Entry 8Z6F (electron microscopy, 3.08 A resolution); this record covers chains C and D of the 4 polymer chains in the assembly.

[Chain C (and D)]
Protein: Polycystin-2
Source organism: Homo sapiens
Notes: chain D of this document is another copy of the same molecule, construct and numbering; everything in this record applies to it too
Reference sequence: Q13563 (PKD2_HUMAN); residue numbers follow UniProt; this construct covers 1-968
Sequence (1007 residues; numbered -38 to 968; the number before each row is that of its first residue; numbers below 1 keep their minus sign (Met-38 is residue -38)):
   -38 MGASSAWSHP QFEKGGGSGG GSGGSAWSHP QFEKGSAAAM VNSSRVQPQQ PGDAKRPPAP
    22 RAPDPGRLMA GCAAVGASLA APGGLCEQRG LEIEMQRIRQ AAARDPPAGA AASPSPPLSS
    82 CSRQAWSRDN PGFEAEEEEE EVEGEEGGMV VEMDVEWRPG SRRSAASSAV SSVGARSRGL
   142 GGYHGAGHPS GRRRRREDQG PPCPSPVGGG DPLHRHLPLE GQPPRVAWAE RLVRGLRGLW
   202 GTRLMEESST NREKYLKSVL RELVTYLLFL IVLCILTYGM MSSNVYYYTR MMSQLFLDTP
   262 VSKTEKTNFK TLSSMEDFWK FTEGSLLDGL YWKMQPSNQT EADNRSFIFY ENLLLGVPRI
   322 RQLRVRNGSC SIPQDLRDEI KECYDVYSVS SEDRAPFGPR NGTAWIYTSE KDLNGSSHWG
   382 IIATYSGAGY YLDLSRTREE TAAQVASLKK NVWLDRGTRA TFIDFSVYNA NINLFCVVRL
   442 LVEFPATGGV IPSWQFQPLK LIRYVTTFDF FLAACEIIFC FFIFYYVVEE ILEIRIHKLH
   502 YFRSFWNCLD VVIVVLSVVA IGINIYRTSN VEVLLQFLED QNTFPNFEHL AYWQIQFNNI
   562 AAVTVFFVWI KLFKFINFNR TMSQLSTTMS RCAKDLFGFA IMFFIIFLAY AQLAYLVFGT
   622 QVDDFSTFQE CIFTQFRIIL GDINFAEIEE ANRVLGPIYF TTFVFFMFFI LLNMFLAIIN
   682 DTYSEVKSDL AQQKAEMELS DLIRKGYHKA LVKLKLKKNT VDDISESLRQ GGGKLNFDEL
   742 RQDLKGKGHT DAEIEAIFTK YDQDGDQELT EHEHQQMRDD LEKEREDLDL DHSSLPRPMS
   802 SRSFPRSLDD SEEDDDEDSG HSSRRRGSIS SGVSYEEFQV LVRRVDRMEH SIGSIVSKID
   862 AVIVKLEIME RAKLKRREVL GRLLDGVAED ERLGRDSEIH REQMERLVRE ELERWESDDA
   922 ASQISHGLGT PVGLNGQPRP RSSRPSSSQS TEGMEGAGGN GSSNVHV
Unresolved in the structure: -38 to 218, 296-303, 698-968 (chain D: -38 to 218, 294-310, 698-968)
Disulfides: Cys331-Cys344
Sequence notes: initiating methionine (-38); expression tag (-37 to -4); linker (-3 to 0)
UniProt features mapped onto this chain:
  - region: Arg803 to His822 (Linker), Asp810 to Gly821 (Important for interaction with PACS1 and PACS2)
  - motif: Leu641 to Asp643 (Selectivity filter)
  - binding site (cholesterol): Gln557
  - binding site (Ca(2+)): Leu641, Asp763, Asp765, Asp767, Glu769, Glu774
  - modified residue: Ser76 (Phosphoserine), Ser80 (Phosphoserine), Arg137 (Omega-N-methylarginine), Ser801 (Phosphoserine), Ser808 (Phosphoserine), Ser812 (Phosphoserine), Ser829 (Phosphoserine)
  - glycosylation (N-linked (GlcNAc...) asparagine): Asn299, Asn305, Asn328 (complex), Asn362, Asn375
  - natural variant: Arg306 (R306Q: In PKD2), Arg322 (R322Q: In PKD2; R322W: In PKD2), Ala356 (A356P: In PKD2), Ala384 (A384P: In PKD2), Trp414 (W414G: In PKD2), Arg420 (R420G: In PKD2), Ile479 (deletion: In PKD2), Arg504 to Val512 (deletion: In PKD2), Asp511 (D511V: In PKD2), Cys632 (C632R: In PKD2), Tyr684 (deletion: In PKD2), Arg807 (R807Q: In PKD2)
  - mutagenesis: Ser76 (S76A: Abolishes phosphorylation of the N-terminal domain. Abolishes the ability to complement a pkd2-deficient zebrafish mutant; when associated with A-80), Ser80 (S80A: Decreases phosphorylation of the N-terminal domain. Abolishes the ability to complement a pkd2-deficient zebrafish mutant; when associated with A-76), Trp201 (W201A: Abolishes increased channel activity due to a gain of function mutation; when associated with P-604), Cys331 (C331S: Does not affect localization to the cilium. Loss of ion channel function), Phe604 (F604A/I: No effect on channel activation; F604P: Gain-of-function mutation resulting in increased channel activity. Absence of gain of function; when associated with F-605 DEL ...), Phe605 (Abolishes increased channel activity due to a gain of function mutation; when associated with P-604), Phe629 (F629S: Abolishes increased channel activity due to a gain of function mutation; when associated with P-604. Reduces but do not abolish ion channel function; when associated with A-677 and A-681), Arg638 (R638C: Abolishes increased channel activity due to a gain of function mutation; when associated with P-604. Reduces but do not abolish ion channel function; when associated with A-677 and A-681 ...), Leu677 (L677A: Constitutive active channel; when associated with A-681. Reduces but do not abolish ion channel function; when associated with S-629 and A-681. Reduces but do not abolish ion channel function ...), Asn681 (N681A: Constitutive active channel; when associated with A-677. Reduces but do not abolish ion channel function; when associated with S-629 and A-677. Reduces but do not abolish ion channel function ...), Tyr684 (Y684A: Abolishes increased channel activity due to a gain of function mutation; when associated with P-604), Lys688 (K688A: Abolishes increased channel activity due to a gain of function mutation; when associated with P-604), 20 further mutagenesis entries in UniProt

[Chain C / chain D interface]
Pairs across the interface - 106 pairs, chain C then chain D:
  Tyr239(C) - Gln613(D)  hydrogen bond
  Tyr239(C) - Tyr616(D)  hydrophobic
  Met242(C) - Tyr616(D)  hydrophobic
  Met242(C) - Leu617(D)  hydrophobic
  Met242(C) - Thr621(D)
  Asn245(C) - Ile383(D)  hydrogen bond (side chain-backbone)
  Val246(C) - Thr621(D)
  Tyr247(C) - Gly620(D)
  Tyr247(C) - Thr621(D)
  Tyr247(C) - Gln622(D)
  Tyr247(C) - Asp624(D)  hydrogen bond
  Tyr248(C) - Ile382(D)
  Tyr248(C) - Ile383(D)  hydrophobic
  Tyr248(C) - Ile452(D)  hydrophobic
  Tyr249(C) - Thr448(D)
  Thr250(C) - Thr621(D)  hydrogen bond (side chain-backbone)
  Met252(C) - Gly449(D)
  Arg306(C) - Glu340(D)  hydrogen bond (side chain-backbone)
  Phe308(C) - Ile341(D)  hydrophobic
  Phe310(C) - Thr448(D)
  Phe310(C) - Gly449(D)
  Tyr311(C) - Arg417(D)  hydrogen bond (backbone-side chain)
  Glu312(C) - Arg417(D)  salt bridge
  Glu312(C) - Ala447(D)
  Asn313(C) - Thr448(D)
  Trp380(C) - Arg654(D)  hydrogen bond (backbone-side chain)
  Gly381(C) - Arg654(D)  hydrogen bond (backbone-side chain)
  Tyr429(C) - Pro334(D)
  Tyr429(C) - Leu337(D)  hydrophobic
  Asn430(C) - Ala447(D)  hydrogen bond (side chain-backbone)
  Asn430(C) - Thr448(D)
  Ala431(C) - Ile341(D)  hydrophobic
  Ala431(C) - Cys344(D)  hydrogen bond (backbone-side chain)
  Asn432(C) - Cys331(D)
  Asn432(C) - Cys344(D)
  Asn432(C) - Tyr345(D)  hydrogen bond (side chain-backbone)
  Asn432(C) - Arg417(D)
  Asn432(C) - Ala447(D)  hydrogen bond (side chain-backbone)
  Asn434(C) - Pro334(D)
  Trp455(C) - Glu651(D)
  Phe457(C) - Gln622(D)  hydrogen bond (backbone-side chain)
  Ile463(C) - Pro334(D)  hydrophobic
  Ile463(C) - Asp336(D)
  Ile463(C) - Leu337(D)  hydrophobic
  Val466(C) - Ser332(D)
  Leu539(C) - Asp336(D)
  Asn560(C) - Asn653(D)
  Asn560(C) - Leu656(D)
  Ala563(C) - Leu614(D)
  Ala563(C) - Leu617(D)  hydrophobic
  Ala563(C) - Val618(D)  hydrophobic
  Val564(C) - Leu656(D)  hydrophobic
  Val566(C) - Gln613(D)
  Phe567(C) - Ala610(D)
  Phe567(C) - Tyr611(D)  hydrophobic
  Phe567(C) - Leu614(D)  hydrophobic
  Trp570(C) - Ala610(D)  hydrophobic
  Trp570(C) - Gln613(D)  hydrogen bond
  Phe574(C) - Met603(D)  hydrophobic
  Phe574(C) - Ile606(D)  hydrophobic
  Phe574(C) - Ile607(D)  hydrophobic
  Thr582(C) - Lys595(D)  hydrogen bond
  Thr582(C) - Asp596(D)
  Met583(C) - Gly599(D)
  Met583(C) - Met603(D)  hydrophobic
  Gln585(C) - Asp596(D)
  Leu586(C) - Asp596(D)
  Leu586(C) - Gly599(D)
  Leu586(C) - Phe600(D)
  Leu586(C) - Met603(D)  hydrophobic
  Ser587(C) - Met603(D)
  Thr589(C) - Met675(D)
  Leu597(C) - Ile671(D)  hydrophobic
  Phe604(C) - Phe666(D)  hydrophobic
  Phe604(C) - Phe670(D)  hydrophobic
  Phe605(C) - Phe666(D)  hydrophobic
  Glu631(C) - Glu650(D)
  Phe634(C) - Phe646(D)  hydrophobic
  Phe634(C) - Pro658(D)  hydrophobic
  Phe634(C) - Thr662(D)
  Phe637(C) - Phe661(D)  hydrophobic
  Phe637(C) - Thr662(D)
  Phe637(C) - Val665(D)  hydrophobic
  Arg638(C) - Phe646(D)
  Arg638(C) - Phe661(D)
  Leu641(C) - Gly642(D)
  Leu641(C) - Ile644(D)  hydrophobic
  Leu641(C) - Phe669(D)  hydrophobic
  Asp643(C) - Ile644(D)
  Leu673(C) - Phe669(D)
  Leu673(C) - Phe670(D)  hydrophobic
  Phe676(C) - Phe670(D)  hydrophobic
  Phe676(C) - Ile671(D)  hydrophobic
  Leu677(C) - Asn674(D)
  Leu677(C) - Leu677(D)  hydrophobic
  Ile680(C) - Ile671(D)
  Ile680(C) - Asn674(D)
  Ile680(C) - Met675(D)  hydrophobic
  Ile680(C) - Ala678(D)  hydrophobic
  Asn681(C) - Ala678(D)
  Asn681(C) - Asn681(D)  hydrogen bond
  Tyr684(C) - Asp596(D)
  Tyr684(C) - Ile679(D)  hydrophobic
  Tyr684(C) - Asp682(D)
  Ser685(C) - Asp682(D)  hydrogen bond
  Lys688(C) - Asp682(D)  salt bridge
Interface residues without a listed pair, chain C (70 interface residues in all): Cys235, Leu314, Ile382, Ile433, Pro459, Thr467, Gln542, Ile571, Leu573, Ile577, Met590, Ala601, Ile640
Interface residues without a listed pair, chain D (65 interface residues in all): Asp346, Val347, Arg420, Gly450, Val451, Ile602, Ser627, Ile639

[In short]
70 residues of chain C and 65 residues of chain D are in contact; the contacts include 17 hydrogen bonds and 2
salt bridges. Polar contacts include Glu312(C)-Arg417(D), Lys688(C)-Asp682(D) and Tyr239(C)-Gln613(D).
Chain C and chain D are both Polycystin-2 (Homo sapiens); the structure, Structure of
polycystin-1/polycystin-2 complex with PI(4)P-bound, was determined by electron microscopy.
